PDB entry 2FH2 | X-ray diffraction, 2.50 A resolution | chain A

[Chain A]
Molecule: Gelsolin
From: Homo sapiens
Notes: fragment: C-terminal half domain
Reference sequence: P06396 (GELS_HUMAN); residues 412-755 here correspond to UniProt positions 439-782 (UniProt number = residue number + 27)
Sequence (344 residues; numbered 412 to 755; the number before each row is that of its first residue):
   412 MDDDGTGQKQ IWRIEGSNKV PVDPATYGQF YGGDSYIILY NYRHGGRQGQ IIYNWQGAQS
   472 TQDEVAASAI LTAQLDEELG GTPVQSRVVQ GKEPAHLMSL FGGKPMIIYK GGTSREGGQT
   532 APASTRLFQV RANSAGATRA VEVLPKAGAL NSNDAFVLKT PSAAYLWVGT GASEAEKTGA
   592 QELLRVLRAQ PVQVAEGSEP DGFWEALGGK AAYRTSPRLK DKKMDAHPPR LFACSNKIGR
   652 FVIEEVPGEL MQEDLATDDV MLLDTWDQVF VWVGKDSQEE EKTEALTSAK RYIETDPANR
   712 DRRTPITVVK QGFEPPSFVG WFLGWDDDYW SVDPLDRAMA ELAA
Disordered / not traced: 636-637, 708-714, 742-755
Bound ions: Ca2+ site 1: G444, D445, E475, T524; Ca2+ site 2: N564, D565, E587; Ca2+ site 3: D669, D670, E692
Swiss-Prot annotation at these positions:
  - binding site (Ca(2+)): G444, D445, E475, D487, G492, P494, T524, N564, D565, E587, D669, D670, E692
  - modified residue: Y438 (Phosphotyrosine), K557 (N6-acetyllysine), Y576 (Phosphotyrosine), Y624 (Phosphotyrosine), T715 (Phosphothreonine)
From the paper describing this entry:
  - Ca2+ coordination: G444, D445, E475, T524, N564, D565, E587, D669, D670, E692

[Overview]
D669, D670 and E692 form the Ca2+ site 3. G444, D445, E475 and T524 coordinate Ca2+ site 1. From UniProt: 13
Ca2+-binding residues. From the paper: Ca2+ coordination by G444, D445 and E475 among others.
Chain A is Gelsolin (Homo sapiens); the structure, C-terminal half of gelsolin soaked in EGTA at pH 4.5, was
determined by X-ray diffraction together with 2FH1, 2FH3 and 2FH4 from the same study.
